5G0J - chain A; structure by X-ray diffraction, 2.88 A resolution.

[Chain A]
Name: HDAC6
Organism: Danio rerio
Notes: fragment: catalytic domain 1 and 2
UniProt: F8W4B7 (F8W4B7_DANRE); numbering as in UniProt (aligned over 40-831)
Chain sequence (794 residues; row label = number of the first residue in the row):
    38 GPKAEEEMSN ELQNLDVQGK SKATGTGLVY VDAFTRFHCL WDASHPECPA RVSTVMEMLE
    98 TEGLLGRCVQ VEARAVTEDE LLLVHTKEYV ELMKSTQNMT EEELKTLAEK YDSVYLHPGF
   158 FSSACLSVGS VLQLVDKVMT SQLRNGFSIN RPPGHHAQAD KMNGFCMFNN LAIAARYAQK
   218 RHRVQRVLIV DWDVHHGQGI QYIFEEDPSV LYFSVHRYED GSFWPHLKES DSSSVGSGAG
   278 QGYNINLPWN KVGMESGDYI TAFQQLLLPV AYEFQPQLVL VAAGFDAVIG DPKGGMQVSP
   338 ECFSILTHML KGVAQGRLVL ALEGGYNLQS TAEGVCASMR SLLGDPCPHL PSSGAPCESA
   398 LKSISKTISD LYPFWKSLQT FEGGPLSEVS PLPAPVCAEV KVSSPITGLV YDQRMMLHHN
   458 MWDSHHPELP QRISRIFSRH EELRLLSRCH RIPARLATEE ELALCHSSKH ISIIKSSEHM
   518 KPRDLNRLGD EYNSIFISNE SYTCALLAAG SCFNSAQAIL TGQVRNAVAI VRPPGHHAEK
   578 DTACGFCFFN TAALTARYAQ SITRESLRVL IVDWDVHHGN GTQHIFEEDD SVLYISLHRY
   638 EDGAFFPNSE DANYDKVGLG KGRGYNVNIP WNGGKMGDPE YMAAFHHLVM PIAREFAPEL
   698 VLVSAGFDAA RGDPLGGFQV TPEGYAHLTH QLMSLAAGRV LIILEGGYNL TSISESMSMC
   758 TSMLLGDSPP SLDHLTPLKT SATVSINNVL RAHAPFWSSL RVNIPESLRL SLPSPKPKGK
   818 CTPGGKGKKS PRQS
Not modelled in the structure: 38-53, 810-831
Construct notes: expression tag (38-39)
Metal / ion sites: K+ site 1: D228, D230, H232, S251, V252; K+ site 2: D230, H232, D323, Y363; K+ site 3: F241, D244, V247, Y280; K+ site 4: D610, D612, H614, S633, L634; Zn2+: D612, H614, D705 (together with nexturastat a); K+ site 5: F623, D626, V629, Y662
Residues lining bound ligands: nexturastat a (N4R): D460, H462, H463, P464, N530, S531, P571, H573, H574, G582, F583, D612, H614, F643, D705, L712, E742, G743, Y745

[Overview]
Chain A binds nexturastat a. D228, D230, H232, S251 and V252 coordinate K+ site 1. D230, H232, D323 and Y363
form the K+ site 2.
Chain A is HDAC6 (Danio rerio); the structure, Crystal structure of Danio rerio HDAC6 CD1 and CD2 (linker
intact) in complex with Nexturastat A, was determined by X-ray diffraction, deposited together with 5G0F,
5G0G, 5G0H and 5G0I.
